6HGH - chains A and B; structure by X-ray diffraction, 1.90 A resolution.

# Chain A
Molecule: alpha1-Antichymotrypsin
Organism: Homo sapiens
UniProtKB: P01011 (AACT_HUMAN); residues 3-360 here correspond to UniProt positions 26-383 (UniProt number = residue number + 23)
Amino-acid sequence (369 residues; row label = number of the first residue in the row; numbers below 1 keep their minus sign (Met-8 is residue -8)):
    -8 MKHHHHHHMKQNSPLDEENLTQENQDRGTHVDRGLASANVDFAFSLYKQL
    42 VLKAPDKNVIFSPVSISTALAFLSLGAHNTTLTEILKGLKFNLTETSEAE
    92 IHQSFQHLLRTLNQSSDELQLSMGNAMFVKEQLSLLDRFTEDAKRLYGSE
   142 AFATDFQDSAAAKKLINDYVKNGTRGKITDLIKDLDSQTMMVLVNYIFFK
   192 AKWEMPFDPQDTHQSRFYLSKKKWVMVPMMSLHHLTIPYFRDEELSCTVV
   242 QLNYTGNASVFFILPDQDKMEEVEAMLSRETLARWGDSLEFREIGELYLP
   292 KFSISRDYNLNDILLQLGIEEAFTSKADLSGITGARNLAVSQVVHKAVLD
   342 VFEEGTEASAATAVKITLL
Unresolved in the structure: -8 to 24
Differences from the reference sequence: initiating methionine (-8); expression tag (-7 to 2); engineered mutation Arg24 (Leu47 in P01011), Val55 (Leu78 in P01011), Gln242 (Glu265 in P01011), Asn244 (Lys267 in P01011), Val251 (Ala274 in P01011), Phe252 (Leu275 in P01011), Ser269 (Leu292 in P01011), Arg270 (Pro293 in P01011), Ala274 (Lys297 in P01011), Gly277 (Arg300 in P01011)
Swiss-Prot annotation at these positions:
  - DNA-binding region: Lys212 to Lys214
  - region: Thr358 to Leu360 (O-glycosylated at one site)
  - site: Leu360 (Reactive bond)
  - glycosylation (N-linked (GlcNAc...) asparagine): Asn10, Asn70, Asn83, Asn104, Asn163, Asn248
Small-molecule neighbours: malonic acid (MLA): Leu41, Lys44, Asp298, Tyr299, Asn300, Ile304

# Chain B
Molecule: Alpha-1-antichymotrypsin
Organism: Homo sapiens
UniProtKB: P01011 (AACT_HUMAN); residues 361-400 here correspond to UniProt positions 384-423 (UniProt number = residue number + 23)
Amino-acid sequence (40 residues; numbered 361 to 400; the number before each row is that of its first residue):
   361 SALVETRTIVRFNRPFLMIIVDHFTWSIFFMSKVTNPKQA
Unresolved in the structure: 361-366
Differences from the reference sequence: engineered mutation Asp382 (Pro405 in P01011), His383 (Thr406 in P01011), Phe384 (Asp407 in P01011), Trp386 (Gln409 in P01011), Ser387 (Asn410 in P01011)

# Chain A / chain B interface
Contacting residue pairs - 115 pairs, chain A then chain B:
  Val31(A) - Trp386(B)
  Ala34(A) - Ile388(B)  hydrophobic
  Ala34(A) - Met391(B)
  Phe35(A) - Ile379(B)  hydrophobic
  Phe35(A) - Met391(B)  hydrophobic
  Tyr38(A) - Leu377(B)
  Tyr38(A) - Met391(B)  hydrophobic
  Tyr38(A) - Lys393(B)
  Val42(A) - Lys393(B)
  Pro46(A) - Lys393(B)
  Asp47(A) - Thr395(B)
  Asp47(A) - Gln399(B)  hydrogen bond (backbone-side chain)
  Lys48(A) - Lys393(B)
  Lys48(A) - Thr395(B)
  Lys48(A) - Gln399(B)
  Asn49(A) - Lys393(B)
  Asn49(A) - Val394(B)
  Asn49(A) - Thr395(B)  hydrogen bond (side chain-backbone)
  Asn49(A) - Asn396(B)  hydrogen bond (side chain-backbone)
  Asn49(A) - Gln399(B)  hydrogen bond (backbone-side chain)
  Val50(A) - Met391(B)
  Val50(A) - Ser392(B)  hydrogen bond (backbone-side chain)
  Val50(A) - Lys393(B)  hydrogen bond (backbone-backbone)
  Ile51(A) - Met391(B)
  Ile51(A) - Ser392(B)
  Phe52(A) - Phe390(B)
  Phe52(A) - Met391(B)  hydrogen bond (backbone-backbone)
  Ser53(A) - Phe389(B)  hydrogen bond (side chain-backbone)
  Ser53(A) - Phe390(B)
  Pro54(A) - Ile388(B)
  Pro54(A) - Phe389(B)
  Pro54(A) - Phe390(B)
  Val55(A) - Ile388(B)
  Val55(A) - Phe389(B)
  Leu99(A) - Ser387(B)
  Thr102(A) - Thr385(B)
  Leu103(A) - Phe389(B)  hydrophobic
  Leu112(A) - Phe389(B)  hydrophobic
  Ile188(A) - Phe390(B)  hydrophobic
  Phe190(A) - Ile380(B)  hydrophobic
  Phe190(A) - Phe390(B)  hydrophobic
  Arg207(A) - Asn373(B)
  Phe208(A) - Phe372(B)
  Phe208(A) - Asn373(B)
  Phe208(A) - Arg374(B)
  Phe208(A) - Pro375(B)
  Phe208(A) - Phe376(B)  hydrophobic
  Phe208(A) - Val394(B)
  Phe208(A) - Thr395(B)
  Phe208(A) - Pro397(B)
  Tyr209(A) - Asn373(B)  hydrogen bond (backbone-backbone)
  Tyr209(A) - Arg374(B)
  Tyr209(A) - Pro375(B)
  Leu210(A) - Thr395(B)
  Leu210(A) - Asn396(B)
  Val216(A) - Asn396(B)
  Val216(A) - Lys398(B)
  Met217(A) - Lys398(B)
  Val218(A) - Lys398(B)
  Pro219(A) - Lys398(B)
  Met220(A) - Phe372(B)
  Tyr230(A) - Val370(B)  hydrophobic
  Val241(A) - Phe372(B)  hydrophobic
  Asn248(A) - Asp382(B)
  Asn248(A) - His383(B)  hydrogen bond (backbone-backbone)
  Asn248(A) - Phe384(B)
  Ala249(A) - Val381(B)
  Ser250(A) - Ile379(B)
  Ser250(A) - Ile380(B)
  Ser250(A) - Val381(B)  hydrogen bond (backbone-backbone)
  Val251(A) - Met378(B)  hydrophobic
  Val251(A) - Ile379(B)
  Phe252(A) - Leu377(B)
  Phe252(A) - Met378(B)
  Phe252(A) - Ile379(B)  hydrogen bond (backbone-backbone)
  Phe252(A) - Val381(B)  hydrophobic
  Phe252(A) - Trp386(B)  hydrophobic
  Phe253(A) - Phe372(B)  hydrophobic
  Phe253(A) - Leu377(B)
  Phe253(A) - Met378(B)  hydrophobic
  Ile254(A) - Phe376(B)
  Ile254(A) - Leu377(B)  hydrogen bond (backbone-backbone)
  Leu255(A) - Arg371(B)
  Leu255(A) - Phe372(B)  hydrophobic
  Leu255(A) - Arg374(B)
  Pro256(A) - Arg374(B)  hydrogen bond (backbone-side chain)
  Pro256(A) - Pro375(B)
  Asp257(A) - Arg374(B)
  Gln258(A) - Arg374(B)
  Met261(A) - Pro375(B)
  Met261(A) - Phe376(B)
  Met261(A) - Leu377(B)  hydrophobic
  Met261(A) - Lys393(B)
  Glu265(A) - Lys393(B)  salt bridge
  Arg283(A) - Thr368(B)  hydrogen bond
  Ile285(A) - Thr368(B)
  Gly286(A) - Thr368(B)  hydrogen bond (backbone-backbone)
  Glu287(A) - Thr368(B)
  Glu287(A) - Ile369(B)
  Glu287(A) - Val370(B)  hydrogen bond (backbone-backbone)
  Leu288(A) - Val370(B)
  Tyr289(A) - Ile369(B)  hydrophobic
  Tyr289(A) - Val370(B)  hydrogen bond (backbone-backbone)
  Tyr289(A) - Arg371(B)
  Tyr289(A) - Phe372(B)  hydrogen bond (backbone-backbone)
  Pro291(A) - Phe372(B)
  Phe293(A) - Met378(B)  hydrophobic
  Phe293(A) - Val394(B)  hydrophobic
  Phe293(A) - Pro397(B)  hydrophobic
  Ser294(A) - Pro397(B)
  Ile295(A) - Ser392(B)
  Leu340(A) - Met378(B)  hydrophobic
  Leu340(A) - Ser392(B)
  Ala349(A) - Phe390(B)
  Ser350(A) - Phe390(B)
Interface residues without a listed pair, chain A (67 interface residues in all): Ala27, Tyr245, Val264, Leu268, Leu273, Leu290, Val342, Thr347, Ala351

# Overview
Chain A and chain B form an interface of 67 and 32 residues respectively, with 19 hydrogen bonds and 1 salt
bridge. Polar contacts include Glu265(A)-Lys393(B), Asp47(A)-Gln399(B) and Asn49(A)-Thr395(B). Bound to chain
A: malonic acid. Curated annotation (UniProt) lists a DNA-binding region on chain A.
Chain A is alpha1-Antichymotrypsin and chain B is Alpha-1-antichymotrypsin, both from Homo sapiens; the
structure, Crystal structure of Alpha1-antichymotrypsin variant NewBG-III: a new binding globulin without any
bound ligand, was determined by X-ray diffraction, deposited together with 6HGD, 6HGF, 6HGG, 6HGI, 6HGJ, 6HGK
and 3 further entries.
